PDB entry 8JW0 | electron microscopy, 2.90 A resolution | chains b and d of the 29 polymer chains in the assembly

[Chain b]
Name: Photosystem I PsaB
From: Amphidinium carterae
Chain sequence (617 residues; each row starts with the number of its first residue):
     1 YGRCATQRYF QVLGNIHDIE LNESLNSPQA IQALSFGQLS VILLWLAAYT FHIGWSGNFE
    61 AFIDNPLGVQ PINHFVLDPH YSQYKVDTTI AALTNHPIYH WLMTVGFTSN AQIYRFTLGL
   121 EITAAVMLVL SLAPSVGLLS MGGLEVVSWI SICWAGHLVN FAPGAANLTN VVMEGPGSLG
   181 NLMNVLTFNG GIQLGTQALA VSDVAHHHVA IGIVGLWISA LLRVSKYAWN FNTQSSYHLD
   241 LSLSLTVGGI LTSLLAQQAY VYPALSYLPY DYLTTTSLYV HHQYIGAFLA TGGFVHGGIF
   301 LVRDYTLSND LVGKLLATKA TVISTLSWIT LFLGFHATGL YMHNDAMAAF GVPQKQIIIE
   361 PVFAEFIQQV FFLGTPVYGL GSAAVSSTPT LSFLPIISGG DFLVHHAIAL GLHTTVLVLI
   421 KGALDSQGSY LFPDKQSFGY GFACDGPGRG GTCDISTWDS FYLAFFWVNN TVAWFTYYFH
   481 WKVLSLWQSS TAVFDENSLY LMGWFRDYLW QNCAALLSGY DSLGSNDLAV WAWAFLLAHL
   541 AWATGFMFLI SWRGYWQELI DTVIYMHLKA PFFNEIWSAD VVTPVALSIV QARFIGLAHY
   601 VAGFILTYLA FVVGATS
Ion coordination: chlorophyll a Mg near Asp78 (its only coordinating residue here); 4Fe-4S cluster Fe: Cys444, Cys453 (shared with 2 residues of chain a)
Residues lining bound ligands:
  - beta-carotene (BCR), molecule 1: Leu13, Phe573, Ile576
  - beta-carotene (BCR), molecule 2: Gly37, Ser40, Val41, Leu44, Leu128
  - beta-carotene (BCR), molecule 3: Leu239, Ser242, Thr246, Ile250, Gly293, Phe294, Gly297, Gly298, Phe300, Leu301, Val312, Leu315, Ile367, Ile420, Ala423, Leu424
  - beta-carotene (BCR), molecule 4: Val530, Trp533, Ala534, Leu537, Trp556, Leu559, Ile560
  - chlorophyll a (CLA), molecule 1: Thr6, Tyr9, Phe10, Ile560, Val563, Ile564, His567, Phe573, Trp577, Val581, Val582, Pro584, Val585, Leu587
  - chlorophyll a (CLA), molecule 2: Phe10, Leu537, Leu540, Ala541, Thr544, Met547, Phe548, Leu587, Phe594, Ile595, Ala598, His599
  - chlorophyll a (CLA), molecule 3: Leu13, Gly14, Asn15, Ile16, His17, Asp18, His238, Leu241, Leu245, Phe288, Leu289, Thr291, Gly292, Val295, His296, Ile299, Arg303, Tyr440, Trp458, Phe461, Phe465, Phe594, Leu606
  - chlorophyll a (CLA), molecule 4: Leu13, Ile16, His17, Ile19, Asn22, Leu25, Leu34, Gln38, Val41
  - chlorophyll a (CLA), molecule 5: His17, Ile19, Ile31, Leu34, Ser35, Gln38, Leu39, Ile42, Leu43, Trp45, Leu46, Ile150, Tyr237, His238, Asp240, Leu241, Ser244, Leu245
  - chlorophyll a (CLA), molecule 6: His17, Gln38, Val41, Ile42, Trp45, Ile285, Phe288, Leu289
  - chlorophyll a (CLA), molecule 7: Leu39, Ile42, Trp45, Leu46, Pro97, Ile98, Trp101, Ser244, Gly248, Thr252, Leu255, Ala259, Leu265, Leu278, His281, His282, Ile285, Leu289
  - chlorophyll a (CLA), molecule 8: Val41, Leu44, Trp45, Ala47, Ala48, Phe51, His52, Trp55, His74, Phe75, Leu77, Glu121
  - chlorophyll a (CLA), molecule 9: Trp45, Tyr49, Asn95, His96, Ile98, Ser277, Leu278, Val280, His281, Tyr284, Ile285, Phe288, Trp531, Ile605, Leu606, Tyr608, Leu609
  - chlorophyll a (CLA), molecule 10: His74, Phe75, Val76, Leu77, Asp78, Pro79, His80, Tyr81, Lys85, Ala92, Ala529, Val530, Trp533
  - chlorophyll a (CLA), molecule 11: Trp101, Val105, Gly106, Phe107, Gln112, Arg115, Phe116, Gly119, Ile122, Thr123, Ile150, Cys153, Trp154, Gly156, His157, Asn160, Phe161
  - chlorophyll a (CLA), molecule 12: Trp101, Thr104, Val105, Leu144, Val147, Ile150, Ser151, Trp154, Leu158, Val204, His207, His208, Ile211, Ser244, Val247, Leu251, Leu254, Leu255, Gln258, Ala259, Ala264, Leu265
  - chlorophyll a (CLA), molecule 13: Ser140, Met141, Gly142, Glu145, Val146, Trp149, Ile150
  - chlorophyll a (CLA), molecule 14: Trp149, Ile152, Ile213, Leu216, Trp217, Ala220
  - chlorophyll a (CLA), molecule 15: Ile152, Cys153, Ala155, Gly156, Val159, Asn160, Leu168, Thr169, Asn170, Val171, Val172, Leu182, Val185, Leu186, Val209
  - chlorophyll a (CLA), molecule 16: Leu179, Leu182, Met183, Leu186, Thr187, Phe188, His206, Val209, Ala210, Ile213, Val214
  - chlorophyll a (CLA), molecule 17: Thr187, Phe188, Gly190, Gly191, Leu199, Asp203, Val204, His206, His207, Ala210, Ile211, Val214, Leu254, Gln258, Tyr262, Phe372
  - chlorophyll a (CLA), molecule 18: Phe188, Asn189, Tyr262, Phe371, Phe372, Thr390
  - chlorophyll a (CLA), molecule 19: Ile213, Trp217, Ala220, Leu221, Arg223, Val224, Tyr227
  - chlorophyll a (CLA), molecule 20: Val214, Trp217, Ile218, Leu221
  - chlorophyll a (CLA), molecule 21: Leu239, Ser242, Leu243, Thr246, Val247, Ile250, Leu311
  - chlorophyll a (CLA), molecule 22: Ile250, Ser253, Leu254, Gln257, Gln283, Ala287, Ala290, Thr291, Phe294, Leu412, Thr415, Val416, Leu419, Val468, Phe475
  - chlorophyll a (CLA), molecule 23: Leu254, Gln257, Gln258, Tyr260, Val261, Tyr262, Phe372, Ser392, Leu394, Pro395
  - chlorophyll a (CLA), molecule 24: Gln257, Tyr279, Phe363, Ala364, Ile367, Gln368, Phe372, Leu394, Pro395, Ile397, His405, Ile408, Leu412, Phe475, Tyr478, Phe479, Lys482
  - chlorophyll a (CLA), molecule 25: Leu311, Lys314, Leu315, Thr318, Thr321, Val322, Thr325
  - chlorophyll a (CLA), molecule 26: Thr321, Thr325, Trp328
  - chlorophyll a (CLA), molecule 27: Val322, Leu326, Ile329, His405, Ile408, Ala409, Leu412, His413, Val416
  - chlorophyll a (CLA), molecule 28: Ser324, Thr325, Ser327, Trp328, Leu331, Phe335
  - chlorophyll a (CLA), molecule 29: Ser327, Thr330, Leu331, Gly334, Phe335, Thr338, Gly339, Met342, Leu410, Thr414, Leu417, Val418, Leu463, Phe466, Trp467
  - chlorophyll a (CLA), molecule 30: Trp328, Leu331, Phe332, Phe335, His336
  - chlorophyll a (CLA), molecule 31: Trp328, Ile329, Phe332, Leu333, Ile359, Glu360, Pro361, Val362, Phe363, Ala364, Asp401, Phe402, His405, His406, Ala409, His413
  - chlorophyll a (CLA), molecule 32: Phe335, His336, Gly339, Leu340, Met342, His343, Ala346, Met347, Phe350, Lys355, Ile357
  - chlorophyll a (CLA), molecule 33: Ala337, Thr338, Tyr341, Val404, Ala407, Leu410, Asn470, Ala473, Trp474, Tyr477, Leu501, Trp504, Phe505, Leu509, Cys513, Leu517, Phe535, His539, Trp542, Tyr600, Gly603, Phe604, Thr607, Tyr608, Phe611
  - chlorophyll a (CLA), molecule 34: Thr338, Met342, Asp345, Leu410, Phe466, Trp467, Asn470, Trp474, Leu501, Phe505, Leu509, Trp542, Tyr600
  - chlorophyll a (CLA), molecule 35: Tyr477, Leu509, Trp510, Trp542
  - chlorophyll a (CLA), molecule 36: Trp533, Leu536, Leu537, His539, Leu540, Trp542, Ala543, Phe546
  - chlorophyll a (CLA), molecule 37: Leu540, Ala543, Thr544, Phe546, Met547, Ile550, Ser551, Tyr555, Trp556, Leu559
  - chlorophyll a (CLA), molecule 38: Val563, Met566, His567, Ala570, Phe573
  - chlorophyll a (CLA), molecule 39: Met566, Lys569, Ala570, Pro571
  - chlorophyll a (CLA), molecule 40: Pro571, Phe572, Phe573
  - Diadinoxanthin (DD6; (3S,3'R,5R,6S,7cis)-7',8'-didehydro-5,6-dihydro-5,6-epoxy-beta,beta-carotene-3,3'-diol): Gln32, Ser35, Phe36, Leu39, Met127, Met141, Gly142, Val146, Ile150, Cys153
  - phylloquinone (PQN): Tyr9, Met547, Phe548, Ser551, Trp552, Arg553, Trp556, Ile560, Val585, Ala586, Leu587, Ala592
  - 4Fe-4S cluster (SF4): Cys444, Gly446, Pro447, Cys453, Trp552, Ile589, Arg593

[Chain d]
Name: Photosystem I PsaD
From: Amphidinium carterae
Chain sequence (257 residues; row label = number of the first residue in the row):
     1 AVPNTPKSSP DTLAGNRTEA SAVSRPYDKF NVNYPLSSPD QARTEVTTKE IPRPEDLVDS
    61 PKFPLFGGSA NGYMSKATRE RHAITWTAKE ETTFEMPTSG WAMMNKGENL CYFRKKEQCI
   121 ALCKQLRSMK INDVKIYRLS KDGTVTFLHP SDGVFPEKVN KGRVPVNFRP FTVCQNAKQG
   181 ELKFTEYWTK PYEADALTTL FVKARVAAYN DVVNLFPLPN PKLTSGPAEP TSVDYDALTK
   241 EAMEGQKKRI EAAMASV

[How chain b and chain d interact]
Contacting residue pairs (54):
  Tyr1(b) - Glu19(d)
  Tyr1(b) - Ala20(d)  hydrophobic
  Tyr1(b) - Val23(d)  hydrophobic
  Tyr1(b) - Ser24(d)
  Gly2(b) - Ser24(d)  hydrogen bond (backbone-side chain)
  Arg3(b) - Ala14(d)  hydrogen bond (side chain-backbone)
  Arg3(b) - Asn16(d)
  Arg3(b) - Arg17(d)
  Arg3(b) - Ala20(d)
  Arg3(b) - Ser24(d)  hydrogen bond (backbone-side chain)
  Arg3(b) - Arg25(d)  hydrogen bond (backbone-side chain)
  Arg8(b) - Ser24(d)  hydrogen bond (side chain-backbone)
  Arg8(b) - Arg25(d)
  Arg8(b) - Tyr27(d)
  Glu20(b) - Lys183(d)  salt bridge
  Glu20(b) - Trp188(d)
  Leu21(b) - Thr189(d)
  Val302(b) - Gln179(d)
  Arg303(b) - Gln179(d)
  Arg303(b) - Gly180(d)
  Arg303(b) - Trp188(d)  hydrogen bond (backbone-side chain)
  Asp304(b) - Gly180(d)
  Asp304(b) - Lys183(d)
  Asp304(b) - Trp188(d)
  Tyr305(b) - Gly180(d)
  Thr306(b) - Gly180(d)
  Thr306(b) - Glu181(d)
  Thr306(b) - Val206(d)
  Leu307(b) - Val206(d)
  Leu307(b) - Asn210(d)
  Ser308(b) - Asn210(d)
  Pro433(b) - Cys174(d)  hydrogen bond (backbone-side chain)
  Asp434(b) - Cys174(d)
  Gln436(b) - Lys178(d)
  Gln436(b) - Gln179(d)
  Ser437(b) - Pro191(d)
  Ser437(b) - Tyr192(d)
  Phe438(b) - Gln179(d)
  Gly439(b) - Gln179(d)  hydrogen bond (backbone-side chain)
  Tyr565(b) - Ala70(d)
  Tyr565(b) - Met74(d)  hydrophobic
  Leu568(b) - Met74(d)  hydrophobic
  Leu568(b) - Ala77(d)  hydrophobic
  Lys569(b) - Asn4(d)
  Asn574(b) - Pro6(d)
  Asn574(b) - Leu13(d)
  Glu575(b) - Pro6(d)
  Glu575(b) - Lys7(d)  hydrogen bond (side chain-backbone)
  Glu575(b) - Ser8(d)  hydrogen bond
  Glu575(b) - Leu13(d)
  Ser578(b) - Leu13(d)  hydrogen bond (side chain-backbone)
  Ser578(b) - Arg17(d)  hydrogen bond
  Ser578(b) - Ala77(d)
  Asp580(b) - Arg17(d)
Interface residues without a listed pair, chain b (28 interface residues in all): Cys4, Ile576
Interface residues without a listed pair, chain d (33 interface residues in all): Pro3, Thr5, Ser21, Val173

[Overview]
Chain b and chain d form an interface of 28 and 33 residues respectively; the contacts include 12 hydrogen
bonds and 1 salt bridge. Polar contacts include Glu20(b)-Lys183(d), Gly2(b)-Ser24(d) and Arg3(b)-Ala14(d).
Chain b is Photosystem I PsaB and chain d is Photosystem I PsaD, both from Amphidinium carterae; the
structure, PSI-AcpPCI supercomplex from Amphidinium carterae, was determined by electron microscopy together
with 8JZE and 8JZF from the same study.
